PDB entry 5EW1 | X-ray diffraction, 2.95 A resolution | chains H and D of the 4 polymer chains in the assembly

[Chain H]
Name: Thrombin heavy chain
Organism: Homo sapiens
Notes: EC 3.4.21.5
UniProt: P00734 (THRB_HUMAN); the construct lacks a stretch of the UniProt sequence and is renumbered around it, so the offset changes along the chain: 16-36 = UniProt 364-384; 37-60 = UniProt 386-409; 61-77 = UniProt 419-435; 78-97 = UniProt 437-456; 6 more segments
Sequence (259 residues; each row starts with the number of its first residue; note: 3 numbers in that range are skipped by the numbering (no residue carries them; nothing is unmodelled there); a row labelled like 60A-60I holds insertion residues (60A, then the next letters in order)):
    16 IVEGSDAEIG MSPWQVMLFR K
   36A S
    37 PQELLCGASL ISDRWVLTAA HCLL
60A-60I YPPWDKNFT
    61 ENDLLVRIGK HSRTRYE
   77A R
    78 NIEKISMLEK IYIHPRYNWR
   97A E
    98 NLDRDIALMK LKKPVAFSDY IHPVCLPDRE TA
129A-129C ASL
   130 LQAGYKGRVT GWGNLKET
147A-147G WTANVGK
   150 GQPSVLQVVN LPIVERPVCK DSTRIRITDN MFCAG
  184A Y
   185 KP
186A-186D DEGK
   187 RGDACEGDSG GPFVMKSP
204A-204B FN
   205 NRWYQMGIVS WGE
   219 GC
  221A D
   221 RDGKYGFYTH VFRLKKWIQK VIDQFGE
Unresolved in the structure: 147A-147G, 247
Cystine bridges: Cys42-Cys58, Cys168-Cys182, Cys191-Cys220
Glycans and other covalent adducts: compound 0G6 linked to His57, Ser195
Ligand contacts: 0G6 (D-phenylalanyl-N-[(2S,3S)-6-{[amino(iminio)methyl]amino}-1-chloro-2-hydroxyhexan-3-yl]-L-prolinamide): Tyr60A, Glu97A, Asn98, Leu99, Ile174, Asp189, Ala190, Cys191, Glu192, Gly193, Asp194, Val213, Ser214, Trp215, Gly216, Glu217, Gly219, Cys220, Gly226
UniProt features mapped onto this chain:
  - region: Ala183 to Val200 (High affinity receptor-binding region which is also known as the TP508 peptide)
  - active site (Charge relay system): His57, Asp102, Ser195
  - glycosylation: Asn60G (N-linked (GlcNAc...) (complex) asparagine)
Reported in the primary citation:
  - conformationally variable residues (helix shift, loop rearrangement): Asp125 to Ala129, Ile162 to Cys182

[Chain D]
Molecule: HD22
Sequence (27 nucleotides; row label = number of the first residue in the row):
     1 GTCCGTGGTA GGGCAGGTTG GGGTGAC
Unresolved in the structure: 1
Metal / ion sites: Na+: DG7, DG8, DG11, DG16, DG17, DG20
Reported in the primary citation:
  - contacts within the chain: DT2-DA26, DC3-DG25, DC4-DG23, DG5-DG21 (hydrogen bond), DG21-DG22 (pi stacking), DG22-DG23 (pi stacking)
  - mutagenesis - T6C, G8A, G23A: abolished binding to Thrombin heavy chain (chain H) (citing earlier work)
  - mutagenesis - G22A: unchanged binding to Thrombin heavy chain (chain H) (citing earlier work)
  - Na+ coordination: DG8, DG11, DG17, DG20
  - conformationally variable residues (side-chain flip): DG12

[Chain H / chain D interface]
Residue-residue contacts (43):
  Tyr89(H) with DT18(D), base contact
  Ile90(H) with DT18(D), base contact
  His91(H) with DT19(D), sugar contact
  Pro92(H) with DT9(D), hydrogen bond to the base; DA10(D), base contact; DT18(D), base contact; DT19(D), base contact
  Arg93(H) with DG5(D), salt bridge to the phosphate; DG8(D), base contact; DT9(D), base contact; DT19(D), base contact; DG20(D), salt bridge to the phosphate; DG21(D), hydrogen bond to the base
  Tyr94(H) with DT9(D), base contact
  Asn95(H) with DG8(D), phosphate contact; DT9(D), hydrogen bond to the phosphate
  Trp96(H) with DT9(D), phosphate contact
  Arg97(H) with DT9(D), salt bridge to the phosphate
  Arg101(H) with DG20(D), salt bridge to the phosphate; DG21(D), hydrogen bond to the base
  Arg126(H) with DG23(D), salt bridge to the phosphate
  Leu130(H) with DT24(D), sugar contact
  Ala132(H) with DT24(D), hydrogen bond to the base
  Ile162(H) with DT24(D), base contact
  Val163(H) with DT24(D), hydrogen bond to the base
  Arg165(H) with DT24(D), salt bridge to the phosphate; DG25(D), phosphate contact; DA26(D), salt bridge to the phosphate
  Lys169(H) with DA26(D), phosphate contact; DC27(D), phosphate contact
  Asp178(H) with DG23(D), sugar contact; DT24(D), phosphate contact
  Phe181(H) with DT24(D), base contact
  His230(H) with DT24(D), salt bridge to the phosphate
  Phe232(H) with DG23(D), phosphate contact
  Arg233(H) with DG22(D), hydrogen bond to the base; DG23(D), hydrogen bond to the sugar
  Trp237(H) with DT18(D), hydrogen bond to the base; DT19(D), sugar contact
  Lys240(H) with DT18(D), phosphate contact; DT19(D), salt bridge to the phosphate
  Val241(H) with DT18(D), sugar contact
  Phe245(H) with DT18(D), base contact
Interface residues without a listed pair, chain H (31 interface residues in all): Glu97A, Gln131, Glu164, Cys182, Lys236
From the paper, about this interface:
  - pairs named by the authors: Arg233(H)-DG22(D) (hydrogen bond)
  - interface residues, chain D: DT24(D)

[Summary]
31 residues of chain H face 14 of chain D across their interface, with 9 hydrogen bonds and 9 salt bridges.
Polar contacts include Pro92(H)-DT9(D), Arg93(H)-DG21(D) and Arg101(H)-DG21(D). The authors report a hydrogen
bond between Arg233(H) and DG22(D). From the paper: T6C, G8A and G23A of chain D abolish binding to Thrombin
heavy chain (chain H); the interface residue DT24(D).
Chain H is Thrombin heavy chain (Homo sapiens) and chain D is HD22; the structure, Human thrombin sandwiched
between two DNA aptamers: HD22 and HD1-deltaT3, was determined by X-ray diffraction, deposited together with
5EW2.
